PDB entry 7ZJE | electron microscopy, 3.12 A resolution | chains C and D of the 4 polymer chains in the assembly

== Chain C (and D) ==
Protein: Transient receptor potential cation channel subfamily V member 2, Enhanced green fluorescent protein
From: Rattus norvegicus
Notes: chain D of this document is another copy of the same molecule, construct and numbering; everything in this record applies to it too
Reference sequence: chimeric construct of A0A0G2JSH6, A0A7G8ZY66: residues 1-761 from A0A0G2JSH6 (A0A0G2JSH6_RAT) positions 1-761 (same numbers); residues 776-1018 from A0A7G8ZY66 positions 2-244 (UniProt number = residue number - 774)
Amino-acid sequence (1026 residues; row label = number of the first residue in the row):
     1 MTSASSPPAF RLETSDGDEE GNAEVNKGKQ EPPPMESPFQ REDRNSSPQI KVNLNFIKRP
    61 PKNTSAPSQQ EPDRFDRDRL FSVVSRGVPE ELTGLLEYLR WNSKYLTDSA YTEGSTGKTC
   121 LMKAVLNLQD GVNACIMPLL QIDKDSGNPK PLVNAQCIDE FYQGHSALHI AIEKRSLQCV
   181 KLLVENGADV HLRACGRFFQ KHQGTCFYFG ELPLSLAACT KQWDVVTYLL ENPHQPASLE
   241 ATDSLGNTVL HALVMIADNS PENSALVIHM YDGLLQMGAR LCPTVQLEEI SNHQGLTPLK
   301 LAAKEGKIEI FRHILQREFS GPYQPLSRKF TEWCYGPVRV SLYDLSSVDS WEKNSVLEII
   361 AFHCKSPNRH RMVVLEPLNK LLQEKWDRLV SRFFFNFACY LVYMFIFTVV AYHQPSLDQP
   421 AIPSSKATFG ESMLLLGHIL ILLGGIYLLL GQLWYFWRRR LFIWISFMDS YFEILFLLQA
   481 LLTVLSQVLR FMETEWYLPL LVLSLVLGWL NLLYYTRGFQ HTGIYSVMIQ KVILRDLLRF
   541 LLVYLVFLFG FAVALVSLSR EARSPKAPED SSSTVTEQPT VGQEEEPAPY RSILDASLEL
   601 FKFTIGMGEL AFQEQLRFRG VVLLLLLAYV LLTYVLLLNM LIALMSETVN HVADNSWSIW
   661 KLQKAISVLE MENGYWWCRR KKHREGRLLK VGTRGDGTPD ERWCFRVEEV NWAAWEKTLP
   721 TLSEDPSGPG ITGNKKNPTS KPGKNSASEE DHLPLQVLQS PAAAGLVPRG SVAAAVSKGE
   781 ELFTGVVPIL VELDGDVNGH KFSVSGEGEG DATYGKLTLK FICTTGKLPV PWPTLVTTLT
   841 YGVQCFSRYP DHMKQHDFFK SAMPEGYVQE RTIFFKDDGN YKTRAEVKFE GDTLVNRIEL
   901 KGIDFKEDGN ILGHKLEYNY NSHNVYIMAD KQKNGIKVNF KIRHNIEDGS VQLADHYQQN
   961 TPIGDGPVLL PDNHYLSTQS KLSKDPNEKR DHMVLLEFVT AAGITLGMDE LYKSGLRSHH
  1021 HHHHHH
Disordered / not traced: 1-75, 416-428, 562-590, 694-700, 720-1026
Construct notes: conflict Ser571 (Asn in A0A0G2JSH6), Ser572 (Asn in A0A0G2JSH6), Ala713 (Val in A0A0G2JSH6), Lys981 (Ala207 in A0A7G8ZY66); linker (762-775); expression tag (1019-1026)

== Chain C / chain D interface ==
Residue-residue contacts (57; chain C residue first):
  His165(C) - Tyr335(D)  hydrogen bond
  Glu173(C) - Tyr335(D)
  Glu173(C) - Gly336(D)  hydrogen bond (side chain-backbone)
  Arg197(C) - Tyr335(D)
  Gln200(C) - Tyr335(D)
  Thr205(C) - Cys334(D)
  Thr205(C) - Tyr335(D)
  Phe207(C) - Pro337(D)  hydrophobic
  Phe209(C) - Tyr335(D)
  Thr220(C) - Trp715(D)
  Asp258(C) - Trp712(D)
  Glu262(C) - Ala713(D)
  Asn263(C) - Trp712(D)
  Arg539(C) - Phe519(D)
  Val546(C) - Trp509(D)  hydrogen bond (backbone-side chain)
  Phe547(C) - Trp509(D)
  Phe547(C) - Leu510(D)  hydrophobic
  Gly550(C) - Trp509(D)
  Phe551(C) - Val506(D)  hydrophobic
  Val553(C) - Thr408(D)
  Ala554(C) - Val502(D)  hydrophobic
  Val556(C) - Tyr412(D)  hydrophobic
  Ser557(C) - Ala411(D)  hydrogen bond (side chain-backbone)
  Leu558(C) - Leu498(D)  hydrophobic
  Leu558(C) - Pro499(D)
  Leu558(C) - Val502(D)  hydrophobic
  Arg560(C) - Tyr412(D)  hydrogen bond (side chain-backbone)
  Arg560(C) - Gln414(D)  hydrogen bond (side chain-backbone)
  Arg560(C) - Pro415(D)
  Glu561(C) - Pro415(D)
  Leu594(C) - Tyr412(D)  hydrophobic
  Gly606(C) - Ile605(D)
  Gly606(C) - Met607(D)
  Met607(C) - Met607(D)  hydrophobic
  Leu610(C) - Leu598(D)  hydrophobic
  Leu610(C) - Phe601(D)  hydrophobic
  Leu610(C) - Lys602(D)
  Phe612(C) - Asp595(D)
  Arg617(C) - Glu495(D)  salt bridge
  Phe618(C) - Glu495(D)
  Phe618(C) - Pro499(D)  hydrophobic
  Val621(C) - Pro499(D)  hydrophobic
  Leu625(C) - Val502(D)  hydrophobic
  Leu625(C) - Leu503(D)  hydrophobic
  Leu625(C) - Val506(D)  hydrophobic
  Leu627(C) - Phe601(D)  hydrophobic
  Val630(C) - Phe601(D)  hydrophobic
  Leu631(C) - Leu541(D)  hydrophobic
  Leu632(C) - Leu510(D)  hydrophobic
  Val635(C) - Leu537(D)  hydrophobic
  Asn639(C) - Ile529(D)
  Asn639(C) - Ile533(D)
  Ile642(C) - Ile529(D)  hydrophobic
  Ile642(C) - Leu644(D)  hydrophobic
  Met645(C) - Met645(D)  hydrophobic
  Ser646(C) - Tyr525(D)
  Glu647(C) - Tyr525(D)
Also at the interface, not in a pair above, chain C (54 interface residues in all): Arg175, Cys219, Ile256, Leu266, Arg535, Val543, Phe603, Ala611, Leu623, Tyr634, Leu638, Ala643
Also at the interface, not in a pair above, chain D (42 interface residues in all): Val338, Leu505, Leu513, Thr522, Gly606, Met640, Thr648, Glu708

== Summary ==
54 residues of chain C face 42 of chain D across their interface; the contacts include 6 hydrogen bonds and 1
salt bridge. Among the polar pairs are Arg617(C)-Glu495(D), His165(C)-Tyr335(D) and Glu173(C)-Gly336(D).
Both chains are Transient receptor potential cation channel subfamily V member 2, Enhanced green fluorescent
protein (Rattus norvegicus). Entry 7ZJE (C16-2) was determined by electron microscopy together with 7ZJD,
7ZJG, 7ZJH and 7ZJI from the same study.
